PDB entry 6GDR | X-ray diffraction, 2.33 A resolution | chains D and A of the 4 polymer chains in the assembly

[Chain D]
Molecule: 11-nt DNA strand
From: Alteromonas mediterranea
Sequence (11 nucleotides; numbered 32 to 42; the number before each row is that of its first residue):
    32 CACTATCGGA A
Covalent attachments: adenosine monophosphate (AMP) linked to DC32

[Chain A]
Molecule: DNA ligase
From: Alteromonas mediterranea
UniProtKB: A0A1J0SCU0 (A0A1J0SCU0_9ALTE); residues 1-297 here correspond to UniProt positions 21-317 (UniProt number = residue number + 20)
Sequence (297 residues; numbered 1 to 297; the number before each row is that of its first residue):
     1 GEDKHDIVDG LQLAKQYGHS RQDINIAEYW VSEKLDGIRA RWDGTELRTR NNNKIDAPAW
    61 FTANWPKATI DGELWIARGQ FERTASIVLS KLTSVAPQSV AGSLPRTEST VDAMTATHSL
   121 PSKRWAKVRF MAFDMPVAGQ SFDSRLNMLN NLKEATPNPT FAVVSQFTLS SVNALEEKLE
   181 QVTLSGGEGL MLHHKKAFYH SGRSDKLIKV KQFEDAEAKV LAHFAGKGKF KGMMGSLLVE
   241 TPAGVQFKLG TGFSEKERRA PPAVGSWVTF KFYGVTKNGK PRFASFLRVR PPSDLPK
Unresolved in the structure: 1-6, 20-21, 94-119, 291-297
Differences from the reference sequence: conflict Gly1 (Ala21 in A0A1J0SCU0), His5 (Leu25 in A0A1J0SCU0), Gly18 (Ser38 in A0A1J0SCU0), Asp56 (Ala76 in A0A1J0SCU0), Gln98 (His118 in A0A1J0SCU0), Asp112 (Gly132 in A0A1J0SCU0), Val128 (Ile148 in A0A1J0SCU0), Ile208 (Leu228 in A0A1J0SCU0), Phe224 (Leu244 in A0A1J0SCU0), Ala225 (Pro245 in A0A1J0SCU0), Arg259 (Gln279 in A0A1J0SCU0), Val264 (Ile284 in A0A1J0SCU0)
Small-molecule neighbours: adenosine monophosphate (AMP): Ala14, Ser32, Glu33, Lys34, Leu35, Arg39, Arg50, Glu73, Phe133, Val164, Met191, Lys209
From the paper describing this entry:
  - catalytic residues: Lys34
  - conformationally variable residues (order/disorder transition): Ser94 to Ser119
  - mutagenesis - K91A/Q98A/R106A: unchanged catalytic activity
  - binding site for the 11-nt DNA strand (chain D): Gln16, Arg50, Thr251, Lys271, Phe283, Ser285
  - binding site for the 10-nt DNA strand: Arg39, Arg50, Asn51, Asn53, Phe81, Leu89
  - binding site for the 21-nt DNA strand: Lys15, Ser86, Ser90, Arg203, Lys227, Lys229, Ser236, Lys248, Gly250, Thr276, Asn278
  - binding site for adenosine monophosphate: Ser32, Lys34, Arg39, Arg50, Glu73, Phe133, Met191, Lys209
  - contacts within the chain: Phe247-Leu249 (hydrophobic contact), Leu249-Phe253 (hydrophobic contact), Glu188-Arg282

[Interface between chain D and chain A]
Residue-residue contacts (19):
  DC32(D) - Arg50(A)  salt bridge to the phosphate
  DC32(D) - Arg203(A)  salt bridge to the phosphate
  DC32(D) - Phe283(A)  sugar contact
  DA33(D) - Lys209(A)  salt bridge to the phosphate
  DA33(D) - Thr251(A)  base contact
  DA33(D) - Lys271(A)  phosphate contact
  DA33(D) - Tyr273(A)  sugar contact
  DA33(D) - Phe283(A)  sugar contact
  DC34(D) - Gln16(A)  hydrogen bond to the phosphate
  DC34(D) - Thr251(A)  hydrogen bond to the sugar
  DC34(D) - Gly252(A)  phosphate contact
  DC34(D) - Lys271(A)  salt bridge to the phosphate
  DC34(D) - Ser285(A)  sugar contact
  DT35(D) - Gly252(A)  phosphate contact
  DT35(D) - Phe253(A)  sugar contact
  DT35(D) - Ser254(A)  phosphate contact
  DT35(D) - Glu255(A)  phosphate contact
  DA36(D) - Ser254(A)  phosphate contact
  DA36(D) - Glu255(A)  hydrogen bond to the phosphate
Other interface residues (no listed pair), chain A (14 interface residues in all): Lys211

[Overview]
The interface between chain D and chain A involves 5 residues on one side and 14 on the other; the contacts
include 3 hydrogen bonds and 4 salt bridges. Polar pairs include DC34(D)-Thr251(A), DC34(D)-Gln16(A) and
DA36(D)-Glu255(A). Bound to chain A: adenosine monophosphate. The paper reports the catalytic residue
Lys34(A); K91A/Q98A/R106A of chain A leave catalytic activity unchanged.
Here chain D is an 11-nt DNA strand and chain A is DNA ligase, both from Alteromonas mediterranea. Entry 6GDR
(DNA binding with a minimal scaffold: Structure-function analysis of Lig E DNA ligases) was determined by
X-ray diffraction.
